5FXT - chain A; structure by X-ray diffraction, 1.97 A resolution.

# Chain A
Protein: DNA polymerase III subunit beta
From: Helicobacter pylori
Notes: EC 2.7.7.7
Reference sequence: O25242 (DPO3B_HELPY); residues 2-375 here correspond to UniProt positions 1-374 (UniProt number = residue number - 1)
Sequence (374 residues; row label = number of the first residue in the row):
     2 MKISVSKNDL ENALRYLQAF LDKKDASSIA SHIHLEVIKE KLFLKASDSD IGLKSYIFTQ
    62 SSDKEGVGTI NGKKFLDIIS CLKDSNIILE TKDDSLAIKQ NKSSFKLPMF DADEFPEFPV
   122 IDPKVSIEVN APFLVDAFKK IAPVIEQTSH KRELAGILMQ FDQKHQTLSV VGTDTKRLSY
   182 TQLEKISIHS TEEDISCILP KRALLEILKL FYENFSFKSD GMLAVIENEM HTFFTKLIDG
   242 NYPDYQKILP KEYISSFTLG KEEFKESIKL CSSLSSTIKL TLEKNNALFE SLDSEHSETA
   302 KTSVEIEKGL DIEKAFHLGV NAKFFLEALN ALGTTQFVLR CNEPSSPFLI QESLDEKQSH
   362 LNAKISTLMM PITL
Ligand contacts: (S)-carprofen (0LA; (2S)-2-(6-chloro-9H-carbazol-2-yl)propanoic acid): Lys152, Leu155, Thr174, Thr176, Lys177, Arg178, Leu179, Pro244, Ile249, Pro348, Leu369, Met370, Met371
From the paper describing this entry:
  - binding site for (S)-carprofen: Lys152, Thr176, Pro244, Ile249, Met371

# In short
Bound to chain A: (S)-carprofen. From the paper: a binding site for (S)-carprofen at Lys152, Thr176 and Pro244
among others.
Chain A is DNA polymerase III subunit beta (Helicobacter pylori); the structure, Crystal Structure of
Helicobacter pylori beta clamp in complex with Carprofen, was determined by X-ray diffraction (same
publication as 5G4Q and 5FVE).
